3LZ1 - chains E and J of the 10 polymer chains in the assembly; structure by X-ray diffraction, 2.50 A resolution.

== Chain E ==
Protein: Histone H3.2
From: Xenopus laevis
Reference sequence: P84233 (H32_XENLA); residues 1-135 here correspond to UniProt positions 2-136 (UniProt number = residue number + 1)
Sequence (135 residues; numbered 1 to 135; the number before each row is that of its first residue):
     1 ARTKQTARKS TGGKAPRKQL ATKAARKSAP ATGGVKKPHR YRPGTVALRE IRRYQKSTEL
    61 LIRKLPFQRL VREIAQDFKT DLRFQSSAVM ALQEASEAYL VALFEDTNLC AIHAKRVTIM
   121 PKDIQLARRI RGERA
Not modelled in the structure: 1-38
UniProt features mapped onto this chain:
  - modified residue: Arg2 (Asymmetric dimethylarginine), Thr3 (Phosphothreonine), Lys4 (Allysine), Gln5 (5-glutamyl dopamine), Thr6 (Phosphothreonine), Arg8 (Citrulline), Lys9 (N6,N6,N6-trimethyllysine), Ser10 (ADP-ribosylserine), Thr11 (Phosphothreonine), Lys14 (N6-(2-hydroxyisobutyryl)lysine), Arg17 (Asymmetric dimethylarginine), Lys18 (N6-(2-hydroxyisobutyryl)lysine), Lys23 (N6-(2-hydroxyisobutyryl)lysine), Arg26 (Citrulline), Lys27 (N6,N6,N6-trimethyllysine), Ser28 (ADP-ribosylserine), Lys36 (N6,N6,N6-trimethyllysine), Lys37 (N6-methyllysine), Tyr41 (Phosphotyrosine), Lys56 (N6,N6,N6-trimethyllysine) and 8 more in UniProt
  - lipidation: Cys110 (S-palmitoyl cysteine)

== Chain J ==
Molecule: 145-nt DNA strand
Sequence (145 nucleotides; each row starts with the number of its first residue; numbers below 1 keep their minus sign (DA-72 is residue -72)):
   -72 ATCAGAATCC CGGTGCCGAG GCCGCTCAAT TGGTCGTAGA CAGCTCTAGC ACCGCTTAAA
   -12 CGCACGTACG CGCTGTCCCC CGCGTTTTAA CCGCCAAGGG GATTACTCCC TAGTCTCCAG
    48 GCACGTGTCA GATATATACA TCGAT
Bound ions: Mn2+ site 1 near DA-72 (its only coordinating residue here); Mn2+ site 2 near DG27 (its only coordinating residue here)

== Interface between chain E and chain J ==
Residue-residue contacts - 24 pairs, chain E then chain J:
  His39(E) with DG70(J), sugar contact
  Arg40(E) with DG70(J), sugar contact
  Tyr41(E) with DC69(J), phosphate contact; DG70(J), phosphate contact
  Arg42(E) with DA-5(J), salt bridge to the phosphate; DG70(J), hydrogen bond to the phosphate
  Pro43(E) with DA-5(J), phosphate contact
  Thr45(E) with DG70(J), phosphate contact
  Arg63(E) with DA-14(J), phosphate contact; DA-13(J), salt bridge to the phosphate
  Arg72(E) with DC-23(J), salt bridge to the phosphate
  Arg83(E) with DG-24(J), phosphate contact; DC-23(J), phosphate contact
  Phe84(E) with DG-24(J), phosphate contact; DC-23(J), hydrogen bond to the phosphate
  Gln85(E) with DG-24(J), phosphate contact
  Ser86(E) with DG-24(J), phosphate contact
  Arg116(E) with DG-3(J), phosphate contact; DC-2(J), salt bridge to the phosphate
  Val117(E) with DG-3(J), hydrogen bond to the phosphate
  Thr118(E) with DC-4(J), phosphate contact; DG-3(J), hydrogen bond to the phosphate
  Met120(E) with DG-3(J), phosphate contact; DC-2(J), phosphate contact
Other interface residues (no listed pair), chain E (17 interface residues in all): Lys115
Other interface residues (no listed pair), chain J (13 interface residues in all): DC-8, DT-6, DA71

== Overview ==
17 residues of chain E face 13 of chain J across their interface, with 4 hydrogen bonds and 4 salt bridges.
Polar pairs include Arg42(E)-DG70(J), Phe84(E)-DC-23(J) and Val117(E)-DG-3(J).
Here chain E is Histone H3.2 (Xenopus laevis) and chain J is a 145-nt DNA strand. Entry 3LZ1 (Crystal
Structure of Nucleosome Core Particle Composed of the Widom 601 DNA Sequence (orientation 2)) was determined
by X-ray diffraction together with 3LZ0 from the same study.
